8P2L - chains A and J of the 16 polymer chains in the assembly; structure by electron microscopy, 2.68 A resolution.

== Chain A ==
Molecule: NAD(+) hydrolase SARM1, NAD(+) hydrolase tir-1
Source organism: Homo sapiens
Notes: EC 3.2.2.6, 3.2.2.-
UniProtKB: chimeric construct of Q6SZW1, Q86DA5: residues 26-562 from Q6SZW1 (SARM1_HUMAN) positions 26-562 (same numbers); residues 563-726 from Q86DA5 positions 125-288 (UniProt number = residue number - 438)
Amino-acid sequence (728 residues; numbered -1 to 726; the number before each row is that of its first residue; numbers below 1 keep their minus sign (Met-1 is residue -1)):
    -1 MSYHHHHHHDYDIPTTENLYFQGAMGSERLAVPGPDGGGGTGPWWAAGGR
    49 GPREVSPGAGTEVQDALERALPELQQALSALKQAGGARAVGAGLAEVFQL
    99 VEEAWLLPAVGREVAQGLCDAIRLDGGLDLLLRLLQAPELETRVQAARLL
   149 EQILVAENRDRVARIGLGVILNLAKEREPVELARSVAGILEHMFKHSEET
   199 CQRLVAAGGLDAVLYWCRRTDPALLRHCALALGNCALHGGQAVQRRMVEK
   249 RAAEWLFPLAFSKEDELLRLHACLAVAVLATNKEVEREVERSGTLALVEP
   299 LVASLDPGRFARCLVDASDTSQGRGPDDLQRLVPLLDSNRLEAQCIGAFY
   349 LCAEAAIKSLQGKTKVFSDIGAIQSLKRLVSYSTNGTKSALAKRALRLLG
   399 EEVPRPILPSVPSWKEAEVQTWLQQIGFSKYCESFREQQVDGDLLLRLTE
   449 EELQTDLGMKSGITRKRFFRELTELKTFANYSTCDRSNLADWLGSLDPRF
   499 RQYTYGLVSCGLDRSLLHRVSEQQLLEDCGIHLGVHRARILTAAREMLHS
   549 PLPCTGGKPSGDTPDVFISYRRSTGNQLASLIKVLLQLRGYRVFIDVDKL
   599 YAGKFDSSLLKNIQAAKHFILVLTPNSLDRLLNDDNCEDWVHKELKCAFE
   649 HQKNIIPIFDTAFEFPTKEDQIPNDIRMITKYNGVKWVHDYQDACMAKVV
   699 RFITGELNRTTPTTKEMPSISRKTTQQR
Disordered / not traced: -1 to 55, 552-726
Sequence notes: initiating methionine (-1); expression tag (0-25)
Ligand contacts: NAD (nicotinamide-adenine-dinucleotide): Trp103, Arg110, Gln114, Leu148, Glu149, Gln150, Ile151, Leu152, Val153, Arg157, His190, Lys193, Gly321, Arg322, Gly323, Asp326
Curated features (UniProtKB/Swiss-Prot):
  - binding site (NAD(+)): Trp103, Arg110, Glu149 to Arg157, His190 to Lys193
  - modified residue (Phosphoserine): Ser548, Ser558

== Chain J ==
Molecule: NAD(+) hydrolase SARM1, NAD(+) hydrolase tir-1
Source organism: Homo sapiens
Notes: EC 3.2.2.6, 3.2.2.-
UniProtKB: chimeric construct of Q6SZW1, Q86DA5: residues 172-708 from Q6SZW1 (SARM1_HUMAN) positions 26-562 (UniProt number = residue number - 146); residues 709-872 from Q86DA5 positions 125-288 (UniProt number = residue number - 584)
Amino-acid sequence (728 residues; numbered 145 to 872; the number before each row is that of its first residue):
   145 MSYHHHHHHDYDIPTTENLYFQGAMGSERLAVPGPDGGGGTGPWWAAGGR
   195 GPREVSPGAGTEVQDALERALPELQQALSALKQAGGARAVGAGLAEVFQL
   245 VEEAWLLPAVGREVAQGLCDAIRLDGGLDLLLRLLQAPELETRVQAARLL
   295 EQILVAENRDRVARIGLGVILNLAKEREPVELARSVAGILEHMFKHSEET
   345 CQRLVAAGGLDAVLYWCRRTDPALLRHCALALGNCALHGGQAVQRRMVEK
   395 RAAEWLFPLAFSKEDELLRLHACLAVAVLATNKEVEREVERSGTLALVEP
   445 LVASLDPGRFARCLVDASDTSQGRGPDDLQRLVPLLDSNRLEAQCIGAFY
   495 LCAEAAIKSLQGKTKVFSDIGAIQSLKRLVSYSTNGTKSALAKRALRLLG
   545 EEVPRPILPSVPSWKEAEVQTWLQQIGFSKYCESFREQQVDGDLLLRLTE
   595 EELQTDLGMKSGITRKRFFRELTELKTFANYSTCDRSNLADWLGSLDPRF
   645 RQYTYGLVSCGLDRSLLHRVSEQQLLEDCGIHLGVHRARILTAAREMLHS
   695 PLPCTGGKPSGDTPDVFISYRRSTGNQLASLIKVLLQLRGYRVFIDVDKL
   745 YAGKFDSSLLKNIQAAKHFILVLTPNSLDRLLNDDNCEDWVHKELKCAFE
   795 HQKNIIPIFDTAFEFPTKEDQIPNDIRMITKYNGVKWVHDYQDACMAKVV
   845 RFITGELNRTTPTTKEMPSISRKTTQQR
Disordered / not traced: 145-704, 853-872
Sequence notes: initiating methionine (145); expression tag (146-171)
Curated features (UniProtKB/Swiss-Prot):
  - binding site (NAD(+)): Trp249, Arg256, Glu295 to Arg303, His336 to Lys339
  - modified residue (Phosphoserine): Ser694, Ser704
From the paper describing this entry:
  - mutagenesis - L729H: decreased catalytic activity on NAD

== Chain A / chain J interface ==
Pairs across the interface (30):
  Arg216(A) - His833(J)
  Arg216(A) - Gln836(J)  hydrogen bond (backbone-side chain)
  Arg216(A) - Asp837(J)  salt bridge
  Arg217(A) - His833(J)  hydrogen bond (side chain-backbone)
  Arg217(A) - Gln836(J)
  Thr218(A) - His833(J)
  Arg249(A) - Leu732(J)
  Glu252(A) - Val728(J)
  Trp253(A) - Leu725(J)  hydrophobic
  Trp253(A) - Val728(J)  hydrophobic
  Trp253(A) - Leu729(J)  hydrophobic
  Trp253(A) - Leu732(J)
  Phe255(A) - Lys727(J)
  Phe255(A) - Val728(J)  hydrophobic
  Pro256(A) - Ser724(J)
  Pro256(A) - Val728(J)  hydrophobic
  Phe259(A) - Tyr714(J)
  Phe259(A) - Asn720(J)  hydrogen bond (backbone-side chain)
  Phe259(A) - Ser724(J)
  Phe259(A) - Ile739(J)  hydrophobic
  Phe259(A) - Val741(J)  hydrophobic
  Ser260(A) - Asn720(J)
  Lys261(A) - Ser717(J)  hydrogen bond (side chain-backbone)
  Lys261(A) - Asn720(J)
  Lys261(A) - Lys743(J)
  Arg289(A) - Gln731(J)  hydrogen bond (backbone-side chain)
  Ser290(A) - Lys727(J)  hydrogen bond (backbone-side chain)
  Ser290(A) - Gln731(J)  hydrogen bond (backbone-side chain)
  Leu295(A) - Val741(J)  hydrophobic
  Pro298(A) - Leu744(J)  hydrophobic
Interface residues without a listed pair, chain A (18 interface residues in all): Arg267, Gly291, Ser302
Interface residues without a listed pair, chain J (18 interface residues in all): Gln721

== Summary ==
Chain A and chain J each contribute 18 residues to their interface, with 7 hydrogen bonds and 1 salt bridge.
Among the polar pairs are Arg216(A)-Asp837(J), Arg216(A)-Gln836(J) and Arg217(A)-His833(J). Ligands of chain
A: NAD. From the paper: L729H of chain J reduces catalytic activity on NAD.
Chain A and chain J are both NAD(+) hydrolase SARM1, NAD(+) hydrolase tir-1 (Homo sapiens); the structure, A
CHIMERA construct containing human SARM1 ARM and SAM domains and C. elegans TIR domain, was determined by
electron microscopy (same publication as 8P2M).
